Entry 6R2A (X-ray diffraction, 1.70 A resolution); this record covers chains A and B.

# Chain A (and B)
Name: Multifunctional 2-oxoglutarate metabolism enzyme
Source organism: Mycobacterium smegmatis (strain ATCC 700084 / mc(2)155)
Notes: EC 2.2.1.5, 4.1.1.71, 1.2.4.2, 2.3.1.61; chain B of this document is another copy of the same molecule, construct and numbering; everything in this record applies to it too
UniProtKB: A0R2B1 (KGD_MYCS2); residues 361-1227 here = UniProt positions 361-1227
Amino-acid sequence (868 residues; row label = number of the first residue in the row):
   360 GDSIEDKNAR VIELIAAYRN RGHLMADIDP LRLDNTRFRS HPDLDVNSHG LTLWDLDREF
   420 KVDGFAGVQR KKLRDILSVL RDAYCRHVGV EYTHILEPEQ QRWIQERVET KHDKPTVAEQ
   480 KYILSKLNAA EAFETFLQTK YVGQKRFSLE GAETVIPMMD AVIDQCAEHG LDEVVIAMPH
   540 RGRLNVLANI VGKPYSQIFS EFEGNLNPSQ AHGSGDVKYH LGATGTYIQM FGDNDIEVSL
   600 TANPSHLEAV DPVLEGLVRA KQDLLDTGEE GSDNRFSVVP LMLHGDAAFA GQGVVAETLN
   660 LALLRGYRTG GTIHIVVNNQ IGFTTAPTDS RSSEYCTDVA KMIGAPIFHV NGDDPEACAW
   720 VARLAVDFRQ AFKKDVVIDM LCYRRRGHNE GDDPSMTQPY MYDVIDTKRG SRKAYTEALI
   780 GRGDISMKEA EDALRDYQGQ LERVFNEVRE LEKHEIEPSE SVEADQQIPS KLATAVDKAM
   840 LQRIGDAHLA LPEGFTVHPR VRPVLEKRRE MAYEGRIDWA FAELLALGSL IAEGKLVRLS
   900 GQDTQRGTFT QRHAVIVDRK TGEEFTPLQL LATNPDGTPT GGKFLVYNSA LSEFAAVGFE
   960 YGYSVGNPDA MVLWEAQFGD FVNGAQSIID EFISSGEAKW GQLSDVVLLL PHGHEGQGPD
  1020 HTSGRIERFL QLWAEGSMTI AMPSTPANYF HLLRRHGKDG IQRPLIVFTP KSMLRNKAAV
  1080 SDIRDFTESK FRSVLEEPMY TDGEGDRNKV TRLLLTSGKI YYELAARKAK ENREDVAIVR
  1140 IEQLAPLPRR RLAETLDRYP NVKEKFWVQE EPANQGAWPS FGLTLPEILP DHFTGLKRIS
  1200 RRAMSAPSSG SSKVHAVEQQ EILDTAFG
Disordered / not traced: 360-365, 394-409 (chain B: 394-402, 423-426)
Differences from the reference sequence: expression tag (360)
Ion coordination: Mg2+ site 1: D645, N678, I680 (together with ZP1); Mg2+ site 2: D1004, H1055, D1058, I1060
Small-molecule neighbours:
  - ZP1 ((4S)-4-[(2R)-3-[(4-azanyl-2-methyl-pyrimidin-5-yl)methyl]-4-methyl-5-[2-[oxidanyl(phosphonooxy)phosphoryl]oxyethyl]-2H-1,3-thiazol-2-yl]-4-[ethoxy(oxidanyl)phosphoryl]-4-oxidanyl-butanoic acid), molecule 1: F506, H539, R540, Y578, H579, S604, H605, L606, G644, D645, A646, A647, Q651, N678, I680, G681, F682, H747
  - ZP1, molecule 2: Q901, T907, L950, E952, Q976, F977, F980, H1020
What the authors report for this chain:
  - binding site for ZP1: H539, H579, S604, F682, H747, T907, F977, H1020
  - mutagenesis - E952Q: abolished catalytic activity
  - catalytic residues: H1020 (proposed by the authors, not directly observed)
  - catalytic residues: E952

# Chain A / chain B interface
Residue-residue contacts - 255 pairs, chain A then chain B:
  R380(A) - I454(B)  hydrogen bond (side chain-backbone)
  R380(A) - L455(B)  hydrogen bond (side chain-backbone)
  R380(A) - Q460(B)
  L383(A) - L455(B)  hydrophobic
  I454(A) - R380(B)  hydrogen bond (backbone-side chain)
  L455(A) - R380(B)  hydrogen bond (backbone-side chain)
  L455(A) - L383(B)  hydrophobic
  L455(A) - E693(B)
  Q460(A) - R380(B)
  K504(A) - Q1016(B)  hydrogen bond
  E562(A) - K1212(B)  hydrogen bond (backbone-side chain)
  G563(A) - K1212(B)  hydrogen bond (backbone-side chain)
  S573(A) - M1203(B)
  S573(A) - S1208(B)  hydrogen bond (backbone-side chain)
  S573(A) - G1209(B)  hydrogen bond (backbone-backbone)
  G574(A) - G1209(B)
  D575(A) - P1018(B)
  D575(A) - G1209(B)
  V576(A) - Q1016(B)
  V576(A) - G1209(B)
  Y578(A) - H1020(B)
  H579(A) - D1019(B)
  P603(A) - D1019(B)
  S604(A) - F980(B)
  S604(A) - D1019(B)  hydrogen bond (backbone-side chain)
  S604(A) - H1020(B)
  H605(A) - D979(B)  hydrogen bond (side chain-backbone)
  H605(A) - F980(B)
  H605(A) - N982(B)  hydrogen bond
  H605(A) - D1019(B)  salt bridge
  L606(A) - L950(B)  hydrophobic
  A646(A) - L950(B)
  A647(A) - L950(B)
  A649(A) - N659(B)  hydrogen bond (backbone-side chain)
  G650(A) - E656(B)
  G650(A) - N659(B)
  G650(A) - L950(B)
  G650(A) - S951(B)  hydrogen bond (backbone-side chain)
  Q651(A) - E656(B)
  Q651(A) - L950(B)  hydrogen bond (side chain-backbone)
  Q651(A) - S951(B)
  Q651(A) - E952(B)  hydrogen bond
  G652(A) - G652(B)
  G652(A) - E656(B)  hydrogen bond (backbone-side chain)
  A655(A) - A655(B)  hydrophobic
  E656(A) - G650(B)
  E656(A) - Q651(B)
  E656(A) - G652(B)  hydrogen bond (side chain-backbone)
  N659(A) - A649(B)  hydrogen bond (side chain-backbone)
  N659(A) - G650(B)
  N659(A) - S689(B)  hydrogen bond (side chain-backbone)
  N659(A) - R690(B)
  N659(A) - S691(B)  hydrogen bond (backbone-side chain)
  L660(A) - S691(B)
  A661(A) - S691(B)
  L662(A) - S691(B)  hydrogen bond (backbone-side chain)
  L663(A) - T687(B)
  L663(A) - D688(B)
  L663(A) - R690(B)
  L663(A) - S691(B)
  G681(A) - D902(B)
  F682(A) - D902(B)
  F682(A) - R905(B)
  F682(A) - T907(B)
  F682(A) - Q976(B)
  T683(A) - D902(B)  hydrogen bond
  T683(A) - R905(B)
  T684(A) - D902(B)  hydrogen bond
  T684(A) - N947(B)
  T687(A) - L663(B)
  D688(A) - L663(B)
  D688(A) - S948(B)
  D688(A) - A949(B)
  S689(A) - N659(B)  hydrogen bond (backbone-side chain)
  S689(A) - A949(B)
  R690(A) - N659(B)
  R690(A) - L663(B)
  S691(A) - N659(B)  hydrogen bond (side chain-backbone)
  S691(A) - L660(B)
  S691(A) - A661(B)  hydrogen bond (side chain-backbone)
  S691(A) - L662(B)  hydrogen bond (side chain-backbone)
  S691(A) - L663(B)
  S691(A) - I702(B)
  S692(A) - M701(B)
  D697(A) - M701(B)
  V698(A) - M701(B)  hydrophobic
  M701(A) - S692(B)
  M701(A) - D697(B)
  M701(A) - V698(B)  hydrophobic
  I702(A) - S691(B)
  D751(A) - R905(B)  salt bridge
  D751(A) - T909(B)
  D752(A) - H857(B)  salt bridge
  D752(A) - R859(B)  salt bridge
  S754(A) - H857(B)  hydrogen bond
  S754(A) - R859(B)
  M755(A) - H857(B)
  M755(A) - V860(B)  hydrophobic
  M755(A) - R905(B)
  M755(A) - T909(B)
  M755(A) - V916(B)
  T756(A) - R905(B)
  P758(A) - V916(B)
  P758(A) - D917(B)
  P758(A) - R918(B)
  D762(A) - R918(B)  salt bridge
  K812(A) - K1212(B)
  I815(A) - K1212(B)
  I815(A) - V1213(B)
  I815(A) - V1216(B)
  E816(A) - V1213(B)
  P817(A) - V1216(B)
  P817(A) - E1217(B)
  P817(A) - E1220(B)
  S818(A) - R1201(B)  hydrogen bond
  S818(A) - V1213(B)
  S818(A) - E1217(B)  hydrogen bond (backbone-side chain)
  E819(A) - R1201(B)
  S820(A) - R1201(B)
  H857(A) - D752(B)  salt bridge
  H857(A) - S754(B)  hydrogen bond
  H857(A) - M755(B)
  R859(A) - D752(B)  salt bridge
  R859(A) - S754(B)
  R859(A) - M755(B)
  V860(A) - M755(B)  hydrophobic
  D902(A) - G681(B)
  D902(A) - F682(B)
  D902(A) - T683(B)  hydrogen bond
  D902(A) - T684(B)  hydrogen bond
  R905(A) - F682(B)
  R905(A) - T683(B)
  R905(A) - D751(B)  salt bridge
  R905(A) - T756(B)
  T907(A) - F682(B)
  T909(A) - D751(B)
  T909(A) - M755(B)
  V916(A) - M755(B)
  V916(A) - P758(B)
  D917(A) - P758(B)
  R918(A) - P758(B)
  R918(A) - D762(B)  salt bridge
  N947(A) - T684(B)
  S948(A) - D688(B)
  A949(A) - D688(B)
  A949(A) - S689(B)
  L950(A) - L606(B)  hydrophobic
  L950(A) - A646(B)
  L950(A) - A647(B)
  L950(A) - G650(B)
  L950(A) - Q651(B)  hydrogen bond (backbone-side chain)
  S951(A) - G650(B)  hydrogen bond (side chain-backbone)
  S951(A) - Q651(B)
  E952(A) - Q651(B)  hydrogen bond
  Q976(A) - F682(B)
  D979(A) - H605(B)  hydrogen bond (backbone-side chain)
  F980(A) - S604(B)
  F980(A) - H605(B)
  N982(A) - H605(B)  hydrogen bond
  N982(A) - Q985(B)
  N982(A) - S986(B)
  N982(A) - D989(B)  hydrogen bond
  N982(A) - E990(B)  hydrogen bond
  G983(A) - S986(B)
  Q985(A) - N982(B)
  Q985(A) - Q985(B)
  Q985(A) - R1027(B)
  S986(A) - N982(B)
  S986(A) - G983(B)
  D989(A) - N982(B)  hydrogen bond
  D989(A) - R1024(B)  salt bridge
  D989(A) - R1027(B)  salt bridge
  E990(A) - N982(B)  hydrogen bond
  E990(A) - D1019(B)
  E990(A) - R1024(B)  salt bridge
  S993(A) - S1204(B)
  S994(A) - S1204(B)
  K998(A) - P1018(B)
  K998(A) - A1205(B)
  Q1016(A) - K504(B)
  Q1016(A) - V576(B)
  P1018(A) - D575(B)
  P1018(A) - K998(B)
  D1019(A) - H579(B)
  D1019(A) - P603(B)
  D1019(A) - S604(B)  hydrogen bond (side chain-backbone)
  D1019(A) - H605(B)  salt bridge
  D1019(A) - E990(B)
  H1020(A) - Y578(B)
  H1020(A) - S604(B)
  R1024(A) - D989(B)  salt bridge
  R1024(A) - E990(B)  salt bridge
  R1024(A) - L1031(B)
  E1026(A) - Q1030(B)  hydrogen bond (backbone-side chain)
  R1027(A) - Q985(B)
  R1027(A) - D989(B)  salt bridge
  R1027(A) - R1027(B)
  R1027(A) - Q1030(B)  hydrogen bond (backbone-side chain)
  R1027(A) - L1031(B)
  Q1030(A) - E1026(B)  hydrogen bond (side chain-backbone)
  Q1030(A) - R1027(B)  hydrogen bond (side chain-backbone)
  Q1030(A) - Q1030(B)
  Q1030(A) - N1173(B)  hydrogen bond (backbone-side chain)
  L1031(A) - R1024(B)
  L1031(A) - R1027(B)
  L1031(A) - N1173(B)
  W1032(A) - N1173(B)  hydrogen bond (backbone-side chain)
  A1033(A) - N1173(B)
  A1033(A) - M1203(B)
  A1033(A) - S1204(B)  hydrogen bond (backbone-side chain)
  E1034(A) - R1201(B)  salt bridge
  E1034(A) - M1203(B)
  E1034(A) - S1204(B)  hydrogen bond (side chain-backbone)
  S1036(A) - S1204(B)  hydrogen bond
  N1173(A) - Q1030(B)  hydrogen bond (side chain-backbone)
  N1173(A) - L1031(B)
  N1173(A) - W1032(B)  hydrogen bond (side chain-backbone)
  N1173(A) - A1033(B)
  W1177(A) - L1182(B)
  P1178(A) - L1182(B)
  G1181(A) - L1182(B)
  L1182(A) - W1177(B)
  L1182(A) - P1178(B)
  L1182(A) - G1181(B)
  L1182(A) - L1182(B)
  R1201(A) - S818(B)  hydrogen bond
  R1201(A) - E819(B)
  R1201(A) - S820(B)
  R1201(A) - E1034(B)  salt bridge
  M1203(A) - S573(B)
  M1203(A) - A1033(B)
  M1203(A) - E1034(B)
  S1204(A) - S993(B)
  S1204(A) - S994(B)
  S1204(A) - A1033(B)  hydrogen bond (side chain-backbone)
  S1204(A) - E1034(B)  hydrogen bond (backbone-side chain)
  S1204(A) - S1036(B)  hydrogen bond
  A1205(A) - K998(B)
  S1208(A) - S573(B)  hydrogen bond (side chain-backbone)
  S1208(A) - S818(B)  hydrogen bond
  G1209(A) - S573(B)  hydrogen bond (backbone-backbone)
  G1209(A) - G574(B)
  G1209(A) - D575(B)
  G1209(A) - V576(B)
  K1212(A) - E562(B)  hydrogen bond (side chain-backbone)
  K1212(A) - G563(B)  hydrogen bond (side chain-backbone)
  K1212(A) - I815(B)
  V1213(A) - I815(B)
  V1213(A) - E816(B)
  V1213(A) - S818(B)
  V1216(A) - I815(B)
  V1216(A) - P817(B)
  E1217(A) - P817(B)
  E1217(A) - S818(B)  hydrogen bond (side chain-backbone)
  E1220(A) - P817(B)
Interface residues without a listed pair, chain A (123 interface residues in all): K420, L658, H912, A997, G1017, A1202, S1207
Interface residues without a listed pair, chain B (123 interface residues in all): D365, L658, H912, A997, G1017, A1202, S1207

# In short
Chain A and chain B each contribute 123 residues to their interface, with 65 hydrogen bonds and 18 salt
bridges. Polar contacts include H605(A)-D1019(B), D751(A)-R905(B) and D752(A)-H857(B). Bound to chain A:
compound ZP1. D645(A), N678(A) and I680(A) coordinate Mg2+ site 1. From the paper: catalytic residues H1020(A)
and E952(A); E952Q of chain A abolishes catalytic activity.
Both chains are Multifunctional 2-oxoglutarate metabolism enzyme (Mycobacterium smegmatis (strain ATCC 700084
/ mc(2)155)). Entry 6R2A (Crystal structure of the SucA domain of Mycobacterium smegmatis KGD cocrystallized
with succinylphosphonate phosphonoethyl ester (PESP)) was determined by X-ray diffraction (same publication as
6R29, 6R2B, 6R2C and 6R2D).
